Entry 3AV2 (X-ray diffraction, 2.80 A resolution); this record covers chains D and I of the 10 polymer chains in the assembly.

Chain D:
Molecule: Histone H2B type 1-J
From: Homo sapiens
UniProtKB: P06899 (H2B1J_HUMAN); residues 0-125 here correspond to UniProt positions 1-126 (UniProt number = residue number + 1)
Sequence (129 residues; each row starts with the number of its first residue; numbers below 1 keep their minus sign (Gly-3 is residue -3)):
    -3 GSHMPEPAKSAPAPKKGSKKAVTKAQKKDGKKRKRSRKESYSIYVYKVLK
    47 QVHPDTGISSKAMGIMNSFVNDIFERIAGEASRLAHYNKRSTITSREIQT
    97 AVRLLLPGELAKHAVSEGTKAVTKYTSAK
Not modelled in the structure: -3 to 30, 125
Construct notes: expression tag (-3 to -1)
UniProt features mapped onto this chain:
  - modified residue: Pro1 (N-acetylproline), Glu2 (ADP-ribosyl glutamic acid), Lys5 (N6-(2-hydroxyisobutyryl)lysine), Ser6 (ADP-ribosylserine), Lys11 (N6-(beta-hydroxybutyryl)lysine), Lys12 (N6-(2-hydroxyisobutyryl)lysine), Ser14 (Phosphoserine), Lys15 (N6-acetyllysine), Lys16 (N6-(beta-hydroxybutyryl)lysine), Lys20 (N6-(2-hydroxyisobutyryl)lysine), Lys23 (N6-(2-hydroxyisobutyryl)lysine), Lys24 (N6-(2-hydroxyisobutyryl)lysine), Lys34 (N6-(2-hydroxyisobutyryl)lysine), Glu35 (PolyADP-ribosyl glutamic acid), Ser36 (Phosphoserine), Lys43 (N6-(2-hydroxyisobutyryl)lysine), Lys46 (N6-(2-hydroxyisobutyryl)lysine), Lys57 (N6,N6-dimethyllysine), Arg79 (Dimethylated arginine), Lys85 (N6,N6,N6-trimethyllysine) and 6 more in UniProt
  - glycosylation: Ser112 (O-linked (GlcNAc) serine)
  - cross-link (Glycyl lysine isopeptide (Lys-Gly)): Lys5 (interchain with G-Cter in SUMO2), Lys20 (interchain with G-Cter in SUMO2), Lys34 (interchain with G-Cter in ubiquitin), Lys120 (interchain with G-Cter in ubiquitin)

Chain I:
Molecule: 146-nt DNA strand
Sequence (146 nucleotides; each row starts with the number of its first residue):
     1 ATCAATATCCACCTGCAGATTCTACCAAAAGTGTATTTGGAAACTGCTCC
    51 ATCAAAAGGCATGTTCAGCTGAATTCAGCTGAACATGCCTTTTGATGGAG
   101 CAGTTTCCAAATACACTTTTGGTAGAATCTGCAGGTGGATATTGAT

How chain D and chain I interact:
Pairs across the interface - 18 pairs, chain D then chain I:
  Arg31(D) with DG103(I), sugar contact
  Ser32(D) with DA102(I), hydrogen bond to the phosphate; DG103(I), hydrogen bond to the phosphate
  Arg33(D) with DA27(I), sugar contact; DA28(I), sugar contact
  Glu35(D) with DA29(I), phosphate contact
  Tyr42(D) with DT20(I), phosphate contact; DT21(I), phosphate contact
  Gly53(D) with DT20(I), phosphate contact
  Ile54(D) with DT20(I), hydrogen bond to the phosphate
  Ser55(D) with DA19(I), phosphate contact
  Ser56(D) with DA19(I), hydrogen bond to the phosphate
  Arg86(D) with DG39(I), salt bridge to the phosphate; DG40(I), salt bridge to the phosphate
  Ser87(D) with DT38(I), phosphate contact; DG39(I), hydrogen bond to the phosphate
  Thr88(D) with DT38(I), phosphate contact; DG39(I), hydrogen bond to the phosphate
Also at the interface, not in a pair above, chain I (12 interface residues in all): DT104

Summary:
Chain D and chain I each contribute 12 residues to their interface; the contacts include 6 hydrogen bonds and
2 salt bridges. Among the polar pairs are Ser32(D)-DA102(I), Ser32(D)-DG103(I) and Ile54(D)-DT20(I).
Chain D is Histone H2B type 1-J (Homo sapiens) and chain I is a 146-nt DNA strand; the structure, The human
nucleosome structure containing the histone variant H3.3, was determined by X-ray diffraction (same
publication as 3AV1).
